Entry 3MWJ (X-ray diffraction, 1.40 A resolution); this record covers chains A and B.

Chain A (and B):
Molecule: Heat resistant RNA dependent ATPase
Organism: Thermus thermophilus
Notes: fragment: N-terminal domain; chain B of this document is another copy of the same molecule, construct and numbering; everything in this record applies to it too
UniProt: Q72GF3 (Q72GF3_THET2); residues 1-207 here correspond to UniProt positions 8-214 (UniProt number = residue number + 7)
Sequence (207 residues; numbered 1 to 207; the number before each row is that of its first residue):
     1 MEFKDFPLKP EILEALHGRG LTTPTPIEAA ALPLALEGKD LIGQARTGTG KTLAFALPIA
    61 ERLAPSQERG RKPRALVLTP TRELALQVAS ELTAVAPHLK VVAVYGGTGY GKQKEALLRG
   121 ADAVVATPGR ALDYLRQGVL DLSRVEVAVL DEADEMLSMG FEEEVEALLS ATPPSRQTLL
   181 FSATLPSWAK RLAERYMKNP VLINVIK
Differences from the reference sequence: engineered mutation Glu-28 (Gln35 in Q72GF3)
From the paper describing this entry:
  - mutagenesis - Q28E: abolished catalytic activity on ATP
  - mutagenesis - Q28E: abolished binding to mantADP
  - contacts within the chain: Thr-25/Gly-50 (hydrogen bond), Glu-28/Leu-53 (hydrogen bond)
  - conformationally variable residues (loop rearrangement): Gly-50

Chain A / chain B interface:
Pairs across the interface (28; chain A residue first):
  Met-1(A) with Met-1(B), hydrophobic; Pro-7(B), hydrophobic; Pro-33(B), hydrophobic
  Asp-5(A) with Asp-5(B)
  Phe-6(A) with Met-1(B), hydrophobic
  Pro-7(A) with Met-1(B), hydrophobic
  Pro-26(A) with Leu-34(B); Lys-39(B)
  Ala-29(A) with Pro-33(B)
  Ala-30(A) with Ala-30(B); Leu-34(B), hydrophobic
  Pro-33(A) with Met-1(B), hydrophobic; Ala-29(B); Pro-33(B), hydrophobic
  Leu-34(A) with Pro-26(B), hydrophobic; Ala-29(B), hydrophobic
  Asn-199(A) with Lys-207(B)
  Val-201(A) with Asn-204(B); Val-205(B), hydrophobic
  Leu-202(A) with Leu-202(B); Ile-203(B); Asn-204(B), hydrogen bond (backbone-backbone)
  Ile-203(A) with Val-201(B), hydrophobic; Leu-202(B)
  Asn-204(A) with Val-201(B); Leu-202(B), hydrogen bond (backbone-backbone)
  Val-205(A) with Val-201(B), hydrophobic
  Lys-207(A) with Asn-199(B), hydrogen bond
Interface residues without a listed pair, chain A (18 interface residues in all): Glu-37, Pro-200
Interface residues without a listed pair, chain B (19 interface residues in all): Phe-6, Glu-37, Pro-200

Overview:
Chain A and chain B form an interface of 18 and 19 residues respectively; the contacts include 3 hydrogen
bonds. Polar contacts include Lys-207(A)/Asn-199(B) and Leu-202(A)/Asn-204(B). From the paper: Q28E of chain A
abolishes catalytic activity on ATP; conformational variability at Gly-50(A).
Chain A and chain B are both Heat resistant RNA dependent ATPase (Thermus thermophilus); the structure, Q28E
mutant of HERA N-terminal RecA-like domain, apo form, was determined by X-ray diffraction (same publication as
3NEJ, 3MWK and 3MWL).
